PDB entry 3AY6 | X-ray diffraction, 2.10 A resolution | chains A and D of the 4 polymer chains in the assembly

# Chain A (and D)
Protein: Glucose 1-dehydrogenase 4
Organism: Bacillus megaterium
Notes: EC 1.1.1.47; chain D of this document is another copy of the same molecule, construct and numbering; everything in this record applies to it too
UniProtKB: P39485 (DHG4_BACME); residue numbers follow UniProt; this construct covers 1-261
Sequence (269 residues; numbered -7 to 261; the number before each row is that of its first residue; numbers below 1 keep their minus sign (Met-7 is residue -7)):
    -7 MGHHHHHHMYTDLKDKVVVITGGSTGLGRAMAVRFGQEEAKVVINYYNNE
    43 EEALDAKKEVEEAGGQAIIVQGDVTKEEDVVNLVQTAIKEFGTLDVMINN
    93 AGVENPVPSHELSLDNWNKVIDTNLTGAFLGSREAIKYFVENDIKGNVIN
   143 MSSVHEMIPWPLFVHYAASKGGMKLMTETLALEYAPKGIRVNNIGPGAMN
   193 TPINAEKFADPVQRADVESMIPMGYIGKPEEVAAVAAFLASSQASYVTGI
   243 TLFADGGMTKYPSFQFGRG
Not modelled in the structure: -7 to -2 (chain D: -7 to -6)
Sequence notes: expression tag (-7 to 0); engineered mutation Phe258 (Ala in P39485)
UniProt features mapped onto this chain:
  - active site: Tyr158 (Proton acceptor)
  - binding site (substrate): Ser145
Ligand contacts:
  - beta-D-glucopyranose (BGC): Glu96, Ser145, Val146, His147, Trp152, Tyr158, Gly189, Ala190, Ile195, Asn196, Lys199, Met250
  - NADH (NAI; 1,4-dihydronicotinamide adenine dinucleotide): Gly14, Ser16, Thr17, Gly18, Leu19, Gly20, Asn37, Tyr39, Gly64, Asp65, Val66, Thr67, Asn92, Ala93, Gly94, Val95, Thr115, Met143, Ser144, Ser145, Tyr158, Lys162, Pro188, Gly189, Ala190, Met191, Thr193, Pro194, Ile195, Asn196
From the paper describing this entry:
  - binding site for beta-D-glucopyranose: Lys199
  - catalytic residues: Ser145, Tyr158 (citing earlier work)
  - mutagenesis - G259V (100-1000-fold), G261A (100-1000-fold), G261V (100-1000-fold), G261DEL (100-1000-fold): decreased catalytic activity on d-glucose
  - mutagenesis - G259A: decreased catalytic activity on other analogous sugars
  - mutagenesis - G259V, G261DEL: decreased stability
  - specificity-determining residues: Tyr39 (proposed by the authors, not directly observed)
  - mutagenesis - G259A: abolished catalytic activity on d-xylose
  - mutagenesis - G259A: unchanged stability

# Interface between chain A and chain D
Pairs across the interface (72):
  His-1(A) - His-1(D)
  Met1(A) - Met1(D)
  Met1(A) - Gln235(D)
  Tyr2(A) - Met1(D)  hydrophobic
  Tyr2(A) - Tyr2(D)  hydrogen bond
  Arg26(A) - Gln235(D)  hydrogen bond
  Glu170(A) - Lys252(D)
  Leu174(A) - Pro214(D)  hydrophobic
  Leu174(A) - Lys252(D)
  Leu174(A) - Tyr253(D)
  Leu174(A) - Gln257(D)
  Ala177(A) - Pro214(D)
  Ala177(A) - Met215(D)
  Pro178(A) - Pro214(D)
  Pro178(A) - Gln257(D)
  Ala190(A) - Tyr238(D)
  Met191(A) - Tyr238(D)  hydrophobic
  Ile213(A) - Tyr238(D)
  Pro214(A) - Leu174(D)  hydrophobic
  Pro214(A) - Ala177(D)  hydrophobic
  Pro214(A) - Pro178(D)
  Met215(A) - Ala177(D)
  Met215(A) - Arg182(D)
  Met215(A) - Ser237(D)
  Tyr217(A) - Ser237(D)
  Tyr217(A) - Tyr238(D)  hydrogen bond (backbone-side chain)
  Ile218(A) - Tyr238(D)
  Gly219(A) - Tyr238(D)  hydrogen bond (backbone-side chain)
  Glu223(A) - Ser237(D)  hydrogen bond
  Glu223(A) - Tyr238(D)
  Ala226(A) - Gln235(D)
  Phe230(A) - Phe230(D)  hydrophobic
  Gln235(A) - Met1(D)
  Gln235(A) - Arg26(D)  hydrogen bond
  Gln235(A) - Ala226(D)
  Ser237(A) - Met215(D)
  Ser237(A) - Tyr217(D)
  Ser237(A) - Glu223(D)  hydrogen bond
  Tyr238(A) - Ala190(D)
  Tyr238(A) - Met191(D)  hydrophobic
  Tyr238(A) - Ile213(D)
  Tyr238(A) - Tyr217(D)  hydrogen bond (side chain-backbone)
  Tyr238(A) - Ile218(D)
  Tyr238(A) - Gly219(D)  hydrogen bond (side chain-backbone)
  Tyr238(A) - Glu223(D)
  Tyr238(A) - Ala246(D)
  Tyr238(A) - Asp247(D)  hydrogen bond (backbone-backbone)
  Tyr238(A) - Gly248(D)  hydrogen bond (backbone-backbone)
  Val239(A) - Leu244(D)  hydrophobic
  Val239(A) - Phe245(D)
  Val239(A) - Ala246(D)  hydrophobic
  Thr240(A) - Gly248(D)
  Thr240(A) - Gly249(D)
  Gly241(A) - Lys252(D)  hydrogen bond (backbone-side chain)
  Ile242(A) - Leu244(D)  hydrophobic
  Ile242(A) - Phe245(D)
  Leu244(A) - Ile242(D)  hydrophobic
  Leu244(A) - Leu244(D)  hydrophobic
  Phe245(A) - Val239(D)
  Phe245(A) - Ile242(D)
  Ala246(A) - Tyr238(D)
  Ala246(A) - Val239(D)  hydrophobic
  Asp247(A) - Tyr238(D)  hydrogen bond (backbone-backbone)
  Gly248(A) - Tyr238(D)  hydrogen bond (backbone-backbone)
  Gly248(A) - Thr240(D)
  Gly249(A) - Thr240(D)
  Lys252(A) - Glu170(D)
  Lys252(A) - Leu174(D)
  Lys252(A) - Gly241(D)  hydrogen bond (side chain-backbone)
  Tyr253(A) - Leu174(D)
  Gln257(A) - Leu174(D)
  Gln257(A) - Pro178(D)
Interface residues without a listed pair, chain A (39 interface residues in all): Arg182, Val227, Pro254, Phe256
Interface residues without a listed pair, chain D (39 interface residues in all): Val227, Pro254, Phe256

# Overview
The chain A/chain D interface involves 39 residues from each chain, with 15 hydrogen bonds. Polar pairs
include Tyr2(A)-Tyr2(D), Arg26(A)-Gln235(D) and Tyr217(A)-Tyr238(D). Chain A binds NADH and
beta-D-glucopyranose. The paper reports catalytic residues Ser145(A) and Tyr158(A); G259V, G261A and G261V of
chain A, among others, reduce catalytic activity on d-glucose; 5 substitutions were tested in all.
Chain A and chain D are both Glucose 1-dehydrogenase 4 (Bacillus megaterium); the structure, Crystal structure
of Bacillus megaterium glucose dehydrogenase 4 A258F mutant in complex with NADH and D-glucose, was determined
by X-ray diffraction, deposited together with 3AY7, 3AUS, 3AUT and 3AUU.
